Entry 1U0R (X-ray diffraction, 2.80 A resolution); this record covers chains A and D of the 4 polymer chains in the assembly.

Chain A (and D):
Molecule: Inorganic polyphosphate/ATP-NAD kinase
Organism: Mycobacterium tuberculosis
Notes: EC 2.7.1.23; chain D of this document is another copy of the same molecule, construct and numbering; everything in this record applies to it too
Reference sequence: P0A5S6 (PPNK_MYCTU); residue numbers follow UniProt; this construct covers 1-307
Sequence (307 residues; each row starts with the number of its first residue):
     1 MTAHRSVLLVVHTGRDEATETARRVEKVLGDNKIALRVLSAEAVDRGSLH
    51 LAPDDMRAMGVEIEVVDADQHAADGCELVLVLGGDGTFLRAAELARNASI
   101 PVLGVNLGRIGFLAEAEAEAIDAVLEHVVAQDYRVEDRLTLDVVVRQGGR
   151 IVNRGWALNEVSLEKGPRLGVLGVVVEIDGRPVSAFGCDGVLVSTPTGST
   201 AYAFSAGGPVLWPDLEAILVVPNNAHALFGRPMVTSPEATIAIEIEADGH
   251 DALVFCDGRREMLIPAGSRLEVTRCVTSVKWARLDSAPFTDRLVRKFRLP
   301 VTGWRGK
Disordered / not traced: 1-3, 14-17, 44-60, 306-307 (chain D: 1, 15-17, 306-307)

How chain A and chain D interact:
Residue-residue contacts (80):
  Val175(A) with Gly303(D)
  Glu177(A) with Trp304(D), hydrogen bond
  Ile178(A) with Trp212(D); Thr290(D)
  Gly180(A) with Trp304(D)
  Arg181(A) with Thr290(D); Asp291(D), salt bridge; Trp304(D)
  Pro182(A) with Thr290(D); Val294(D); Val301(D); Trp304(D)
  Val183(A) with Val294(D); Leu299(D)
  Ser184(A) with Pro300(D)
  Ala185(A) with Pro300(D), hydrogen bond (backbone-backbone); Thr302(D)
  Phe204(A) with Arg231(D), hydrogen bond (backbone-side chain)
  Gly207(A) with Arg231(D)
  Gly208(A) with Arg231(D), hydrogen bond (backbone-side chain)
  Pro209(A) with Pro232(D)
  Val210(A) with Phe229(D), hydrophobic; Pro232(D), hydrogen bond (backbone-backbone); Met233(D); Val234(D), hydrogen bond (backbone-backbone)
  Leu211(A) with Val234(D)
  Trp212(A) with Ile178(D); Met233(D), hydrophobic; Val234(D), hydrogen bond (backbone-backbone)
  Asp214(A) with Ser236(D), hydrogen bond
  Leu215(A) with Ala217(D), hydrophobic; Thr235(D); Ser236(D)
  Glu216(A) with Leu215(D)
  Ala217(A) with Leu215(D), hydrophobic
  Phe229(A) with Val210(D), hydrophobic; Leu299(D), hydrophobic
  Arg231(A) with Phe204(D), hydrogen bond (side chain-backbone); Gly207(D); Gly208(D), hydrogen bond (side chain-backbone)
  Pro232(A) with Pro209(D); Val210(D), hydrogen bond (backbone-backbone)
  Met233(A) with Val210(D); Trp212(D), hydrophobic
  Val234(A) with Val210(D), hydrogen bond (backbone-backbone); Leu211(D); Trp212(D), hydrogen bond (backbone-backbone); Leu215(D), hydrophobic
  Thr235(A) with Leu215(D)
  Ser236(A) with Asp214(D); Leu215(D)
  Glu244(A) with Trp304(D); Arg305(D), salt bridge
  Arg269(A) with Arg305(D)
  Thr290(A) with Ile178(D); Arg181(D); Pro182(D); Val183(D)
  Asp291(A) with Arg181(D), salt bridge
  Leu293(A) with Val183(D), hydrophobic
  Val294(A) with Pro182(D); Val183(D)
  Leu299(A) with Val183(D); Ser184(D); Phe229(D), hydrophobic
  Pro300(A) with Ser184(D); Ala185(D), hydrogen bond (backbone-backbone)
  Val301(A) with Pro182(D), hydrophobic; Ala185(D)
  Thr302(A) with Val175(D); Ala185(D)
  Gly303(A) with Glu244(D)
  Trp304(A) with Val175(D); Glu177(D), hydrogen bond; Gly180(D); Arg181(D); Pro182(D), hydrophobic; Glu244(D)
  Arg305(A) with Glu244(D), hydrogen bond (backbone-side chain); Arg269(D)
Interface residues without a listed pair, chain A (41 interface residues in all): Pro288
Interface residues without a listed pair, chain D (41 interface residues in all): Glu216, Pro288, Leu293

Summary:
The chain A/chain D interface involves 41 residues from each chain; the contacts include 16 hydrogen bonds and
3 salt bridges. Polar pairs include Arg181(A)-Asp291(D), Glu244(A)-Arg305(D) and Glu177(A)-Trp304(D).
Both chains are Inorganic polyphosphate/ATP-NAD kinase (Mycobacterium tuberculosis). Entry 1U0R (Crystal
structure of Mycobacterium tuberculosis NAD kinase) was determined by X-ray diffraction, deposited together
with 1U0T.
